PDB entry 9L5S | electron microscopy, 2.90 A resolution | chains 5 and A of the 41 polymer chains in the assembly

# Chain 5
Molecule: U5 snRNA
Source organism: Chaetomium thermophilum (strain DSM 1495 / CBS 144.50 / IMI 039719)
Sequence (116 nucleotides; numbered 1 to 116; the number before each row is that of its first residue):
     1 UUGGAGUAGG CCAGCUCAGA CCGAACUCAU UUCCUGCCUU UUACCGGAUG UGACCGUGAG
    61 UUGGCCUGAA AUACUCCCUA ACCCAAUCUU UGGAAACUCU CUGGAUAUCC CAGAUU
Disordered / not traced: 80-84

# Chain A
Molecule: PRP8
Source organism: Chaetomium thermophilum (strain DSM 1495 / CBS 144.50 / IMI 039719)
Amino-acid sequence (2463 residues; row label = number of the first residue in the row):
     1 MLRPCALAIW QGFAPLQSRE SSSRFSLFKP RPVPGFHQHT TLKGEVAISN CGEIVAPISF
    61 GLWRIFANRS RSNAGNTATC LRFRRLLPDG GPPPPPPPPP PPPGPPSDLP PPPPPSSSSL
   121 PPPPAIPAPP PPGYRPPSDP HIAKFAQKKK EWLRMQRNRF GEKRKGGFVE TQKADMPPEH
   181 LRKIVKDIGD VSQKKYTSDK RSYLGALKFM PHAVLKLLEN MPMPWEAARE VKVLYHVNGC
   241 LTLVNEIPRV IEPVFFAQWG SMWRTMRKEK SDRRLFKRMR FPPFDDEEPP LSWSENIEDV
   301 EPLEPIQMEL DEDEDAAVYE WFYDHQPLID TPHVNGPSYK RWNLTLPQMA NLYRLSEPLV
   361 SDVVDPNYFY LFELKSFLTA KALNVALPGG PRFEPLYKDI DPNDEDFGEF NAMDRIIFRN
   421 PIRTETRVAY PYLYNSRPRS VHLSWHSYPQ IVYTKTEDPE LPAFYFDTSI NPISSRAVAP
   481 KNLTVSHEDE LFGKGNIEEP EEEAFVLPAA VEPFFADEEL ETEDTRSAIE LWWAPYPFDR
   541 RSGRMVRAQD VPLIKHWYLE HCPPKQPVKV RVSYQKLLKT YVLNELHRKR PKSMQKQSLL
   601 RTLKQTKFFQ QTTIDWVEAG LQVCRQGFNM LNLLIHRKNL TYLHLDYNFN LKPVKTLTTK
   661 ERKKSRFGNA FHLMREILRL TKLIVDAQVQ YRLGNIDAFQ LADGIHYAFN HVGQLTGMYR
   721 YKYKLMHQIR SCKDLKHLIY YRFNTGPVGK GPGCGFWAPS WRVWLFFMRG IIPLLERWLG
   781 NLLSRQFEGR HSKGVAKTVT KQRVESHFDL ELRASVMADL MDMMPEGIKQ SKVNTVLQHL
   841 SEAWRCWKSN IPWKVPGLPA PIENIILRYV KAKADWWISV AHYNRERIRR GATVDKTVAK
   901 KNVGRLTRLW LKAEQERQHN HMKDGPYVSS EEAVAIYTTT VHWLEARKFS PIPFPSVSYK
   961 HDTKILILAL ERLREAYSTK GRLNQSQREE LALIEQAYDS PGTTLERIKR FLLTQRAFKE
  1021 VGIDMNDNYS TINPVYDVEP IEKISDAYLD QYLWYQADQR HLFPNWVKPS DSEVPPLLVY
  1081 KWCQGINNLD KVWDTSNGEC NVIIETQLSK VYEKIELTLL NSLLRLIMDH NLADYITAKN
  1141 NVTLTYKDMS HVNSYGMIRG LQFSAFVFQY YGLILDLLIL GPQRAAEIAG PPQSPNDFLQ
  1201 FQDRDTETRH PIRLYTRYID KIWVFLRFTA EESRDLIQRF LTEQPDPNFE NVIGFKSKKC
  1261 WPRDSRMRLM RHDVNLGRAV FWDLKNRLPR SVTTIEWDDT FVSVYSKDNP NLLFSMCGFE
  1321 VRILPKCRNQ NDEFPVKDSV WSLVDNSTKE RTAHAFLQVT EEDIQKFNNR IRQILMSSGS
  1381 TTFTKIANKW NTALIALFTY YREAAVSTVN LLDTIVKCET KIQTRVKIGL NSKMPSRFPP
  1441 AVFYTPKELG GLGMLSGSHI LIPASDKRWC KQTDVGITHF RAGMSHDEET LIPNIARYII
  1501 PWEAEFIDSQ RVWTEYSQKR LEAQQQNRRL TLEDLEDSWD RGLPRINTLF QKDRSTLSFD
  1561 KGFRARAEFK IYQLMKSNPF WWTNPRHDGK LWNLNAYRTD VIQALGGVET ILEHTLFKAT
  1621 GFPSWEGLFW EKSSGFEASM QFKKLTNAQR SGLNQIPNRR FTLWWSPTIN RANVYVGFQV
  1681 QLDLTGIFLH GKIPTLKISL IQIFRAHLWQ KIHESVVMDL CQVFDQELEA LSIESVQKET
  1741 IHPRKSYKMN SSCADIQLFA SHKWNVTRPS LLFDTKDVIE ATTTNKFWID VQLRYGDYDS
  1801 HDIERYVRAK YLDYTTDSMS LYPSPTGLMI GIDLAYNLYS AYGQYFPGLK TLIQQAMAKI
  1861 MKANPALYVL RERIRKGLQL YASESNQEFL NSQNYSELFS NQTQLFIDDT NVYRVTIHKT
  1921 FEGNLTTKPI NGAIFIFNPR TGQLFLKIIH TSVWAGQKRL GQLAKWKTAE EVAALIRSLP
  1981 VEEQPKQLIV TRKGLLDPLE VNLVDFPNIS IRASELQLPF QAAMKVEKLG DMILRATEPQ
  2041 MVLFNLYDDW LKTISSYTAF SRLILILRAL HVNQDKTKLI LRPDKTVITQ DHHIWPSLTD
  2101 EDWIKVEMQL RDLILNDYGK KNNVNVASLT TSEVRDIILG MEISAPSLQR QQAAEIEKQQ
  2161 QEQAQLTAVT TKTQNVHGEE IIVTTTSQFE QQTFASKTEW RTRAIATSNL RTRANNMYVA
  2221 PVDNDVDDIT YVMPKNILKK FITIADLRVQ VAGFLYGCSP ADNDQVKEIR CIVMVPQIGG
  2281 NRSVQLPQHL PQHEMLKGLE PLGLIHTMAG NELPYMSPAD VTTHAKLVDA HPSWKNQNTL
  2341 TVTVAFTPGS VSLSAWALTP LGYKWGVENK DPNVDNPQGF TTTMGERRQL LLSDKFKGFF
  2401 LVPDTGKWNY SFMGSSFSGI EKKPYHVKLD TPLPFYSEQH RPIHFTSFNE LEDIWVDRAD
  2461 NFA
Disordered / not traced: 1-141, 1884-1897, 2144-2463

# Interface between chain 5 and chain A
Pairs across the interface (121):
  G10(5) - Asn335(A)  sugar contact
  G10(5) - Gly336(A)  phosphate contact
  G10(5) - Pro337(A)  phosphate contact
  C11(5) - Asn335(A)  hydrogen bond to the phosphate
  C11(5) - Gly336(A)  phosphate contact
  C11(5) - Pro337(A)  phosphate contact
  C11(5) - Ser338(A)  hydrogen bond to the phosphate
  C12(5) - Gln172(A)  hydrogen bond to the sugar
  C12(5) - Lys604(A)  hydrogen bond to the phosphate
  A13(5) - Arg601(A)  phosphate contact
  A13(5) - Lys604(A)  salt bridge to the phosphate
  A13(5) - Gln605(A)  phosphate contact
  G14(5) - Arg601(A)  salt bridge to the phosphate
  G14(5) - Gln605(A)  phosphate contact
  C15(5) - Gln595(A)  phosphate contact
  U16(5) - Gln595(A)  phosphate contact
  G19(5) - Arg590(A)  sugar contact
  G19(5) - Pro591(A)  hydrogen bond to the base
  G19(5) - Lys592(A)  base contact
  G19(5) - Ser593(A)  hydrogen bond to the base
  A20(5) - Arg590(A)  hydrogen bond to the phosphate
  C21(5) - Arg588(A)  hydrogen bond to the phosphate
  C21(5) - Arg590(A)  salt bridge to the phosphate
  C22(5) - Arg588(A)  salt bridge to the phosphate
  C22(5) - Arg590(A)  phosphate contact
  G23(5) - Arg544(A)  salt bridge to the phosphate
  G23(5) - Arg547(A)  base contact
  G23(5) - Arg588(A)  hydrogen bond to the sugar
  A24(5) - Tyr536(A)  stacking on the base
  A24(5) - Arg540(A)  base contact
  A25(5) - Gln549(A)  sugar contact
  A25(5) - Asp550(A)  hydrogen bond to the sugar
  A25(5) - Pro552(A)  phosphate contact
  A25(5) - Lys555(A)  salt bridge to the phosphate
  A25(5) - Arg588(A)  base contact
  A25(5) - Arg762(A)  hydrogen bond to the phosphate
  A25(5) - Phe766(A)  sugar contact
  A25(5) - Arg769(A)  base contact
  C26(5) - Pro552(A)  phosphate contact
  C26(5) - Lys555(A)  salt bridge to the phosphate
  C26(5) - Asn584(A)  hydrogen bond to the base
  C26(5) - Glu585(A)  base contact
  C26(5) - Arg588(A)  base contact
  C26(5) - Arg762(A)  salt bridge to the phosphate
  C26(5) - Phe766(A)  phosphate contact
  C26(5) - Arg769(A)  hydrogen bond to the base
  U27(5) - Asn584(A)  hydrogen bond to the phosphate
  U27(5) - Lys589(A)  base contact
  U27(5) - Gln728(A)  hydrogen bond to the phosphate
  U27(5) - Phe766(A)  hydrogen bond to the sugar
  U27(5) - Phe767(A)  sugar contact
  U27(5) - Arg769(A)  hydrogen bond to the base
  U27(5) - Gly770(A)  hydrogen bond to the sugar
  C28(5) - Lys722(A)  phosphate contact
  C28(5) - Lys724(A)  phosphate contact
  C28(5) - Gln728(A)  phosphate contact
  C28(5) - Gly770(A)  hydrogen bond to the sugar
  C28(5) - Leu774(A)  sugar contact
  A29(5) - Lys722(A)  salt bridge to the phosphate
  A29(5) - Lys724(A)  salt bridge to the phosphate
  A29(5) - Leu774(A)  sugar contact
  A29(5) - Arg777(A)  sugar contact
  C34(5) - Lys398(A)  hydrogen bond to the sugar
  U35(5) - Lys398(A)  hydrogen bond to the sugar
  C37(5) - Thr1424(A)  phosphate contact
  C37(5) - Lys1433(A)  hydrogen bond to the sugar
  C38(5) - Ala892(A)  base contact
  C38(5) - Val894(A)  base contact
  C38(5) - Lys1421(A)  phosphate contact
  C38(5) - Thr1424(A)  phosphate contact
  C38(5) - Ile1428(A)  phosphate contact
  U39(5) - Val894(A)  sugar contact
  U39(5) - Asp895(A)  hydrogen bond to the sugar
  U39(5) - Lys896(A)  sugar contact
  U39(5) - Arg1425(A)  salt bridge to the phosphate
  U40(5) - Asp895(A)  sugar contact
  A43(5) - Tyr723(A)  hydrogen bond to the phosphate
  C44(5) - Lys722(A)  salt bridge to the phosphate
  C44(5) - Tyr723(A)  hydrogen bond to the phosphate
  C44(5) - Lys724(A)  hydrogen bond to the phosphate
  C45(5) - Lys724(A)  phosphate contact
  C45(5) - His727(A)  salt bridge to the phosphate
  G46(5) - Glu394(A)  phosphate contact
  G46(5) - His727(A)  salt bridge to the phosphate
  G46(5) - Arg730(A)  salt bridge to the phosphate
  G47(5) - Lys381(A)  hydrogen bond to the phosphate
  G47(5) - Arg392(A)  phosphate contact
  G47(5) - Phe393(A)  phosphate contact
  G47(5) - Glu394(A)  hydrogen bond to the phosphate
  G47(5) - Lys579(A)  salt bridge to the phosphate
  G47(5) - Leu583(A)  phosphate contact
  A48(5) - Lys381(A)  salt bridge to the phosphate
  A48(5) - Leu396(A)  sugar contact
  A48(5) - Leu586(A)  phosphate contact
  A48(5) - His587(A)  salt bridge to the phosphate
  G52(5) - Lys589(A)  hydrogen bond to the base
  A53(5) - Lys589(A)  hydrogen bond to the base
  A53(5) - Pro773(A)  sugar contact
  C54(5) - His212(A)  phosphate contact
  C54(5) - Lys596(A)  phosphate contact
  C54(5) - Arg769(A)  hydrogen bond to the base
  C54(5) - Pro773(A)  sugar contact
  C55(5) - His212(A)  salt bridge to the phosphate
  C55(5) - Leu215(A)  sugar contact
  C55(5) - Arg547(A)  hydrogen bond to the sugar
  C55(5) - Lys596(A)  salt bridge to the phosphate
  C55(5) - Arg769(A)  hydrogen bond to the base
  G56(5) - Lys216(A)  salt bridge to the phosphate
  G56(5) - Ile247(A)  phosphate contact
  G56(5) - Arg547(A)  hydrogen bond to the sugar
  U57(5) - Ile247(A)  phosphate contact
  U57(5) - Arg249(A)  salt bridge to the phosphate
  U57(5) - Arg544(A)  hydrogen bond to the sugar
  G58(5) - Lys340(A)  phosphate contact
  G58(5) - Arg544(A)  sugar contact
  G63(5) - Lys165(A)  hydrogen bond to the phosphate
  G64(5) - Glu162(A)  phosphate contact
  G64(5) - Lys165(A)  salt bridge to the phosphate
  G64(5) - Glu170(A)  phosphate contact
  G64(5) - Gln172(A)  hydrogen bond to the base
  C65(5) - Gln172(A)  sugar contact
Interface residues without a listed pair, chain A (77 interface residues in all): Thr171, Glu219, Tyr339, Pro395, Tyr558, Thr580, Asn669, Ile771, Ile772

# In short
40 residues of chain 5 and 77 residues of chain A are in contact; the contacts include 37 hydrogen bonds, 23
salt bridges and 1 aromatic stacking contact. Among the polar pairs are G19(5)-Pro591(A), G19(5)-Ser593(A) and
C26(5)-Asn584(A).
Here chain 5 is U5 snRNA and chain A is PRP8, both from Chaetomium thermophilum (strain DSM 1495 / CBS 144.50
/ IMI 039719). Entry 9L5S (Cryo-EM structure of the thermophile spliceosome (state B*Q1)) was determined by
electron microscopy together with 9L5R and 9L5T from the same study.
